Entry 8T3Q (electron microscopy, 3.14 A resolution); this record covers chains B and N of the 5 polymer chains in the assembly.

== Chain B ==
Protein: Guanine nucleotide-binding protein G(I)/G(S)/G(T) subunit beta-1
Source organism: Homo sapiens
UniProt: P62873 (GBB1_HUMAN); residues 2-340 here = UniProt positions 2-340
Sequence (342 residues; row label = number of the first residue in the row):
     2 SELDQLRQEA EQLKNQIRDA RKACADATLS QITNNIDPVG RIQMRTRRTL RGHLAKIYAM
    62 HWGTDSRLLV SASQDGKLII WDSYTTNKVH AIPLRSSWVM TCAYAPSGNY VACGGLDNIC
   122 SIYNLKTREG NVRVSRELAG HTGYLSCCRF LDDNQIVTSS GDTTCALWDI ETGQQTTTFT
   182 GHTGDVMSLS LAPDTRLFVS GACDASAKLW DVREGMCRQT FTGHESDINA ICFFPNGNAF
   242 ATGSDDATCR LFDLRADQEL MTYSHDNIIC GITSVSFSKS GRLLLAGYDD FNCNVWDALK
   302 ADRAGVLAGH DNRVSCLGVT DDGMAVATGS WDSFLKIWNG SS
Differences from the reference sequence: expression tag (341-343)
UniProt features mapped onto this chain:
  - modified residue: Ser2 (N-acetylserine), His266 (Phosphohistidine)
  - natural variant: Leu30 (L30F: In MRD42; uncertain significance), Arg52 (R52G: In MRD42), Gly64 (G64V: In MRD42), Asp76 (D76E: In MRD42; D76G: In MRD42), Gly77 (G77S: In MRD42), Lys78 (K78R: In MRD42), Ile80 (I80N: In MRD42; I80T: In MRD42), His91 (H91R: In MRD42; uncertain significance), Ala92 (A92T: In MRD42), Pro94 (P94S: In MRD42), Leu95 (L95P: In MRD42), Arg96 (R96L: In MRD42), 5 further natural variant entries in UniProt

== Chain N ==
Protein: scFv16
Source organism: Mus musculus
Notes: antibody fragment or engineered binder
Sequence (266 residues; row label = number of the first residue in the row):
     2 VQLVESGGGL VQPGGSRKLS CSASGFAFSS FGMHWVRQAP EKGLEWVAYI SSGSGTIYYA
    62 DTVKGRFTIS RDDPKNTLFL QMTSLRSEDT AMYYCVRSIY YYGSSPFDFW GQGTTLTVSA
   122 GGGGSGGGGS GGGGSADIVM TQATSSVPVT PGESVSISCR SSKSLLHSNG NTYLYWFLQR
   182 PGQSPQLLIY RMSNLASGVP DRFSGSGSGT AFTLTISRLE AEDVGVYYCM QHLEYPLTFG
   242 AGTKLELLEE NLYFQGASHH HHHHHH
Not modelled in the structure: 122-136, 249-267
Disulfide bonds: Cys22-Cys96, Cys160-Cys230

== Interface between chain B and chain N ==
Contacting residue pairs - 11 pairs, chain B then chain N:
  Arg68(B) - Tyr103(N)
  Leu69(B) - Tyr103(N)  hydrophobic
  Val90(B) - Tyr102(N)  hydrophobic
  Arg129(B) - Val2(N)
  Arg129(B) - Arg98(N)  hydrogen bond (backbone-side chain)
  Arg129(B) - Ser198(N)  hydrogen bond
  Glu130(B) - Gly26(N)
  Glu130(B) - Phe27(N)
  Glu130(B) - Ala28(N)  hydrogen bond (backbone-backbone)
  Glu130(B) - Phe32(N)
  Gly131(B) - Phe32(N)
Other interface residues (no listed pair), chain B (10 interface residues in all): Asp66, Asp83, His91, Asn132
Other interface residues (no listed pair), chain N (13 interface residues in all): Ser31, Ile100, Asp109, Phe110

== Overview ==
10 residues of chain B and 13 residues of chain N are in contact; the contacts include 3 hydrogen bonds. Polar
pairs include Arg129(B)-Arg98(N), Arg129(B)-Ser198(N) and Glu130(B)-Ala28(N).
Chain B is Guanine nucleotide-binding protein G(I)/G(S)/G(T) subunit beta-1 (Homo sapiens) and chain N is
scFv16 (Mus musculus); the structure, Cryo-EM structure of the DHA bound FFA4-Gq complex, was determined by
electron microscopy together with 8T3S, 8T3V and 8T3O from the same study.
